PDB entry 8RE4 | electron microscopy, 2.80 A resolution | chains C and T of the 9 polymer chains in the assembly

== Chain C ==
Molecule: DNA-directed RNA polymerase subunit beta
Organism: Escherichia coli K-12
UniProtKB: P0A8V2 (RPOB_ECOLI); numbering as in UniProt (aligned over 1-1341)
Chain sequence (1341 residues; row label = number of the first residue in the row):
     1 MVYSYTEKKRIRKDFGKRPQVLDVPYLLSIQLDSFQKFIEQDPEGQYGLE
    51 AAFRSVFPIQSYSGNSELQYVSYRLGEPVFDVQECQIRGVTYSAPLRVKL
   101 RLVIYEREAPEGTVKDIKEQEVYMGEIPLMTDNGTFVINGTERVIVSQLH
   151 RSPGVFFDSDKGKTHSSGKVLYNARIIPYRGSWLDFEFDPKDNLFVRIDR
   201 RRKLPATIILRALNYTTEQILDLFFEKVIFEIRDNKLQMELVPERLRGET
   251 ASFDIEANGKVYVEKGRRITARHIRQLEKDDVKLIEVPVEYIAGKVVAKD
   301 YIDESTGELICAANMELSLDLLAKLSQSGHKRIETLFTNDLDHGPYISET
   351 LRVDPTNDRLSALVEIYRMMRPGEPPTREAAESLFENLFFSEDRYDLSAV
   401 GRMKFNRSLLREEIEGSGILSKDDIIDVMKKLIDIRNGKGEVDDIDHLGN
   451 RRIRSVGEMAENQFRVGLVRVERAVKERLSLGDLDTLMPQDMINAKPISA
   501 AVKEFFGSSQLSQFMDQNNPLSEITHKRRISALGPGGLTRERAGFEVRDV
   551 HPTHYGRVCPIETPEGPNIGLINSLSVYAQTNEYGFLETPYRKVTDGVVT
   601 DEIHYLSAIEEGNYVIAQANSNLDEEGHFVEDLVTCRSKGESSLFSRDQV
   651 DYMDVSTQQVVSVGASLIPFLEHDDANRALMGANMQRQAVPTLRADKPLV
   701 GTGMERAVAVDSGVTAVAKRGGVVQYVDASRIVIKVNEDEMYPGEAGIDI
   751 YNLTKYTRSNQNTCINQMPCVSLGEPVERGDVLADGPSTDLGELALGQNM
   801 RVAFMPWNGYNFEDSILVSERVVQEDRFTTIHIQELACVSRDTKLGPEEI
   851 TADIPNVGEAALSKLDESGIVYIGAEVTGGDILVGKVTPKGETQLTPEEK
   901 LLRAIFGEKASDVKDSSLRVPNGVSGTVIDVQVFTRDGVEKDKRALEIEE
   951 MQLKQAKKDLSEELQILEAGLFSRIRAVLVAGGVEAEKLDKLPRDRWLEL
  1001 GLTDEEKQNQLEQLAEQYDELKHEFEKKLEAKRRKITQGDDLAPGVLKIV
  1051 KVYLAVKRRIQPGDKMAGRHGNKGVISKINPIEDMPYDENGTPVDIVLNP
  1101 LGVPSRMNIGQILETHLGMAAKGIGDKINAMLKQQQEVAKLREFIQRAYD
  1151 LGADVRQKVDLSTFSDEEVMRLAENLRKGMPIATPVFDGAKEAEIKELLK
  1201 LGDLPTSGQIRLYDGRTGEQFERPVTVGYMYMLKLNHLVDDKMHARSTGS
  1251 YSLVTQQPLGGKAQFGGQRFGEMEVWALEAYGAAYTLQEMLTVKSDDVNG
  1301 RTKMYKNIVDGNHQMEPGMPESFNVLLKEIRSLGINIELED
Curated features (UniProtKB/Swiss-Prot):
  - modified residue (N6-acetyllysine): Lys1022, Lys1200
  - mutagenesis: Ile561 (I561S: Resistant to antibiotics salinamide A and B), Ile569 (I569S: Resistant to antibiotics salinamide A and B), Ala665 (A665E: Resistant to antibiotics salinamide A and B), Asp675 (D675A/G: Resistant to antibiotics salinamide A and B), Asn677 (N677H/K: Resistant to antibiotics salinamide A and B), Leu680 (L680M: Resistant to antibiotics salinamide A and B), Glu813 (E813K: Disrupts the enzyme's active center)

== Chain T ==
Molecule: 50-nt DNA strand
Organism: Klebsiella oxytoca
Sequence (50 nucleotides; row label = number of the first residue in the row; numbers below 1 keep their minus sign (DT-20 is residue -20)):
   -20 TGTGCAACAGCATGATCGCGGCAAGCTGATCGTGCAAAAGTCGTGCCAGC

== Chain C / chain T interface ==
Pairs across the interface - 11 pairs, chain C then chain T:
  Arg143(C) - DG4(T)  salt bridge to the phosphate
  Phe514(C) - DA3(T)  phosphate contact
  Phe514(C) - DG4(T)  phosphate contact
  Gly1261(C) - DC1(T)  phosphate contact
  Lys1262(C) - DC1(T)  hydrogen bond to the phosphate
  Lys1262(C) - DA2(T)  phosphate contact
  Ala1263(C) - DA2(T)  phosphate contact
  Gln1268(C) - DG0(T)  sugar contact
  Arg1269(C) - DG-1(T)  salt bridge to the phosphate
  Arg1269(C) - DG0(T)  hydrogen bond to the phosphate
  Gly1271(C) - DG-1(T)  phosphate contact
Also at the interface, not in a pair above, chain C (11 interface residues in all): Gly1267, Glu1272, Met1273
Also at the interface, not in a pair above, chain T (7 interface residues in all): DC-2

== Summary ==
11 residues of chain C and 7 residues of chain T are in contact, with 2 hydrogen bonds and 2 salt bridges.
Polar contacts include Lys1262(C)-DC1(T), Arg1269(C)-DG0(T) and Arg143(C)-DG4(T). From UniProt: 7 mutagenesis
sites on chain C.
Chain C is DNA-directed RNA polymerase subunit beta (Escherichia coli K-12) and chain T is a 50-nt DNA strand
(Klebsiella oxytoca); the structure, Cryo-EM structure of bacterial RNA polymerase-sigma54 initial
transcribing complex - 5nt pre-translocated complex, was determined by electron microscopy (same publication
as 8REA, 8REB, 8REC, 8RED and 8REE).
